PDB entry 2VPY | X-ray diffraction, 2.50 A resolution | chains A and C of the 6 polymer chains in the assembly

Chain A:
Molecule: Thiosulfate reductase
Organism: Thermus thermophilus
UniProt: Q72LA4 (Q72LA4_THET2); residue numbers follow UniProt; this construct covers 1-765
Sequence (765 residues; numbered 1 to 765; the number before each row is that of its first residue):
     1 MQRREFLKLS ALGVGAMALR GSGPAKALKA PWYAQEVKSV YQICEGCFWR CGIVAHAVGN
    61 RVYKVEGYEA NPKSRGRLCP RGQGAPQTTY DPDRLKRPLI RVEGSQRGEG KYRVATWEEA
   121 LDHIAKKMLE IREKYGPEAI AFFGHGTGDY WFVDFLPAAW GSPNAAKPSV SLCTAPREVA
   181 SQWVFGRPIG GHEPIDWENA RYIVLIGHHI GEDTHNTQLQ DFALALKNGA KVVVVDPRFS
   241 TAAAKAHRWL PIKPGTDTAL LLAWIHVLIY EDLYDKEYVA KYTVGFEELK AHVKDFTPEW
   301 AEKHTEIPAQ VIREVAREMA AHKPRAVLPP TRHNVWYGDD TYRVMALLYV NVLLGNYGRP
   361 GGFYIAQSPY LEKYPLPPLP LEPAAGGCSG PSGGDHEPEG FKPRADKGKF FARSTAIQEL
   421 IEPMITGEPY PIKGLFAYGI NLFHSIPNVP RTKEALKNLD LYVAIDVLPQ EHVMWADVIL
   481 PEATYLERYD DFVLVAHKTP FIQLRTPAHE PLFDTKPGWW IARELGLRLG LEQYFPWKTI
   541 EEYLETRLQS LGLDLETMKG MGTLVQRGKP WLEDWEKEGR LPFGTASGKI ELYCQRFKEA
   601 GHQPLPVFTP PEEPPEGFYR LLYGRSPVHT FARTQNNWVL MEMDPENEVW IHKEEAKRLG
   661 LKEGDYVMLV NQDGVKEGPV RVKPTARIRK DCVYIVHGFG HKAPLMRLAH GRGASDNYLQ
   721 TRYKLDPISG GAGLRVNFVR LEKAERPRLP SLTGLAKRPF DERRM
Unresolved in the structure: 1-29, 765
Ion coordination: 4Fe-4S cluster Fe: C44, C47, C51, C79; Mo ion: C173 (together with molybdopterin guanosine dinucleotide)
Small-molecule neighbours:
  - molybdopterin guanosine dinucleotide (MGD; 2-amino-5,6-dimercapto-7-methyl-3,7,8a,9-tetrahydro-8-oxa-1,3,9,10-tetraaza-anthracen-4-one guanosine dinucleotide), molecule 1: E45, F48, H145, P168, S169, L172, C173, H333, Y438, G439, I440, N441, H444, S445, I465, D466, V467, L468, Q470, H472, E482, A483, R488, Y623, R625, F631, A632, R633, H697, D716, N717, Q720, L734
  - molybdopterin guanosine dinucleotide (MGD), molecule 2: R81, C173, I206, G207, H208, H209, E212, D213, T214, H215, V235, D236, P237, R238, S240, I252, P254, G255, D257, T331, R332, H333, W336, Y337, L622, Y623, R625, S626, P627, V628, H629, T630, F631, Y694, R735
  - 4Fe-4S cluster (SF4): C44, G46, C47, W49, R50, C51, L78, C79, R81, G82, T214, H215, N216

Chain C:
Molecule: Hypothetical membrane spanning protein
Organism: Thermus thermophilus
UniProt: Q72LA6 (Q72LA6_THET2); residue numbers follow UniProt; this construct covers 1-253
Sequence (253 residues; numbered 1 to 253; the number before each row is that of its first residue):
     1 MAEFYGLPNA QEFWHWTNAL HFVLVGLAGG VALLAALLHL KGDAEARRYT LYALMLIALD
    61 LFILWAESPA RFRFTHIWLF LSFHPTSPIW WGAWGLGLGF LTGGLLYLGK GSQRALAWAL
   121 LVFSLVALSY PGLALAVNLN RPLWNGLMAG LFPLTALVLA LGLAALLKSP WALFPLRVLA
   181 GASLLLALLY PLTLPPEARG HLLEEAGFWY GLFLLLGLGT FWQERLAPWA GLLAAAGLRA
   241 LLVLAGQWQG LGL
Unresolved in the structure: 1, 253
Small-molecule neighbours: pentachlorophenol (PCI): N18, H21, F22, L64, E67, H76, L79, I89, G92, A93, L96, Y130

Chain A / chain C interface:
Pairs across the interface (8; chain A residue first):
  P627(A) with Y5(C)
  E642(A) with G6(C)
  M643(A) with F4(C); Y5(C); G6(C), hydrogen bond (backbone-backbone)
  D644(A) with Y5(C)
  R681(A) with E3(C), salt bridge
  K683(A) with E3(C)
Other interface residues (no listed pair), chain A (8 interface residues in all): V628, E648

Overview:
8 residues of chain A face 4 of chain C across their interface, with 1 hydrogen bond and 1 salt bridge. Polar
pairs include R681(A)-E3(C) and M643(A)-G6(C). Bound to chain A: 4Fe-4S cluster and molybdopterin guanosine
dinucleotide. Chain C binds pentachlorophenol.
Chain A is Thiosulfate reductase and chain C is Hypothetical membrane spanning protein, both from Thermus
thermophilus; the structure, Polysulfide reductase with bound quinone inhibitor, pentachlorophenol (PCP), was
determined by X-ray diffraction, deposited together with 2VPW, 2VPX and 2VPZ.
